Entry 4ZI4 (X-ray diffraction, 1.12 A resolution); this record covers chain A.

Chain A:
Name: Tyrosine-protein phosphatase YopH
Source organism: Yersinia enterocolitica
Notes: EC 3.1.3.48; fragment: catalytic domain
Reference sequence: P15273 (YOPH_YEREN); numbering as in UniProt (aligned over 164-468)
Sequence (306 residues; each row starts with the number of its first residue):
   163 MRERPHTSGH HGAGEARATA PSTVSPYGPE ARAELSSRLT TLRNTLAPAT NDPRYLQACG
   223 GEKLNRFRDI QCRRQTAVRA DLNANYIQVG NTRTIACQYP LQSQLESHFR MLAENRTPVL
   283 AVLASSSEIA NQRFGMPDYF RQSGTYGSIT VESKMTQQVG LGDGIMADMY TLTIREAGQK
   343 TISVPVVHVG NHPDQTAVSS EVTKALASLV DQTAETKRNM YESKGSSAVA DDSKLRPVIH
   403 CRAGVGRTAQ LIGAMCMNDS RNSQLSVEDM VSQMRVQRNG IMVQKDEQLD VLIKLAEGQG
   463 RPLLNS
Unresolved in the structure: 163-186
Differences from the reference sequence: initiating methionine (163); engineered mutation Arg-235 (Cys in P15273), His-354 (Trp in P15273)
Swiss-Prot annotation at these positions:
  - active site: Cys-403 (Phosphocysteine intermediate)
Small-molecule neighbours:
  - Divanadate Glycerol ester (DVG): Phe-229, Cys-403, Arg-404, Ala-405, Gly-406, Val-407, Gly-408, Arg-409, Gln-446, Lys-447, Gln-450
  - vanadate (VO4): Arg-278, Lys-342, Ser-388, Ser-389, Ala-390
From the paper describing this entry:
  - binding site for Divanadate Glycerol ester: Gly-406, Arg-409, Gln-446, Gln-450
  - conformationally variable residues (loop rearrangement): Asp-356
  - mutagenesis - W354H: decreased catalytic activity
  - contacts within the chain: His-354/Pro-355 (hydrogen bond), His-354/Asp-356 (hydrogen bond)
  - catalytic residues: Asp-356

In short:
Bound to chain A: Divanadate Glycerol ester and vanadate. Curated annotation (UniProt) lists active-site
residue Cys-403. From the paper: the catalytic residue Asp-356; W354H reduces catalytic activity.
Chain A is Tyrosine-protein phosphatase YopH (Yersinia enterocolitica); the structure, YopH W354H Yersinia
enterocolitica PTPase bond with Divanadate glycerol ester in the active site, was determined by X-ray
diffraction (same publication as 4YAA, 4Z6B and 4ZN5).
